8JTD - chains D and J of the 8 polymer chains in the assembly; structure by electron microscopy, 4.90 A resolution (low resolution: residue-level contacts below are approximate; hydrogen-bond / salt-bridge calls are withheld).

== Chain D ==
Name: gp120 protein of HIV Envelope trimer
Organism: Human immunodeficiency virus 1
Chain sequence (481 residues; numbered 31 to 513 plus 12 insertion-coded residues; 14 numbers in that range are skipped by the numbering (no residue carries them; nothing is unmodelled there); the number before each row is that of its first residue; a row labelled like 185A-185K holds insertion residues (185A, then the next letters in order)):
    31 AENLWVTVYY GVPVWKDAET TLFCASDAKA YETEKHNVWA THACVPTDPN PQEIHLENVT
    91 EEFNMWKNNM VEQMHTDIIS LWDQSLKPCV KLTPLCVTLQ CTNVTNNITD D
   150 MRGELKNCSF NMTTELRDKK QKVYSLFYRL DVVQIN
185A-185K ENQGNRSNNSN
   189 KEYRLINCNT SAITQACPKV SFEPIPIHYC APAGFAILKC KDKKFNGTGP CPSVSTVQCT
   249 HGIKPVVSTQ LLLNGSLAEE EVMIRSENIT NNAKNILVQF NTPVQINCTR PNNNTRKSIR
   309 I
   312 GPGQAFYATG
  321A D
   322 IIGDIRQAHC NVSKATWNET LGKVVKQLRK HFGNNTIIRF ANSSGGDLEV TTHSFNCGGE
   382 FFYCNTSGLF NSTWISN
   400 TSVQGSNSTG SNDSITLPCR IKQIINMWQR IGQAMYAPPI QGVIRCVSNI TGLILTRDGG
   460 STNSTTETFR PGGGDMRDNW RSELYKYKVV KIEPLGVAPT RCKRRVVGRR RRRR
Unresolved in the structure: 31, 185B-185K, 400-410, 507-513
Disulfide bonds: Cys54-Cys74, Cys119-Cys205, Cys126-Cys196, Cys131-Cys157, Cys218-Cys247, Cys228-Cys239, Cys296-Cys331, Cys378-Cys445, Cys385-Cys418
Covalently attached groups: N-acetylglucosamine (NAG) linked to Asn88, Asn133, Asn156, Asn197, Asn234, Asn262, Asn295, Asn301, Asn332, Asn339, Asn355, Asn363, Asn386, Asn392, Asn448; glycan linked to Asn160
What the authors report for this chain:
  - post-translational modification sites: Asn156, Asn160

== Chain J ==
Name: PGT145 antibody fragment, heavy chain
Organism: Homo sapiens
Notes: antibody fragment or engineered binder
Chain sequence (267 residues; numbered -22 to 222 plus 24 insertion-coded residues; 2 numbers in that range are skipped by the numbering (no residue carries them; nothing is unmodelled there); the number before each row is that of its first residue; a row labelled like 52A-52C holds insertion residues (52A, then the next letters in order); numbers below 1 keep their minus sign (Gln-22 is residue -22)):
   -22 QASTMDWIWR ILFLVAAATS AHSQVQLVQS GAEVKKPGSS VKVSCKASGN SFSNHDVHWV
    38 RQATGQGLEW MGWMS
52A-52C HEG
    53 DKTGLAQKFQ GRV
    68 TITRDSGAST VYMEL
82A-82C RGL
    83 TADDTAIYYC LTGSKHRL
100A-100R RDYFLYNEYGPNYEEWGD
   101 YLATLDVWGH GTAVTVSSAS TKGPSVFPLA PSSKSTSGGT AALGCLVKDY FPEPVTVSWN
   161 SGALTSGVHT FPAVLQSSGL YSLSSVVTVP SSSLGTQTYI CNVNHKPSNT KVDKKVEPKS
   221 CD
Unresolved in the structure: -22 to 0, 119-222
Disulfide bonds: Cys22-Cys92

== How chain D and chain J interact ==
Residue-residue contacts (11):
  Asn160(D) with Arg100A(J)
  Thr162(D) with Phe100D(J); Tyr100F(J)
  Arg166(D) with Tyr100C(J); Phe100D(J); Leu100E(J); Tyr100M(J)
  Asp167(D) with Tyr100C(J); Phe100D(J)
  Lys168(D) with Phe100D(J)
  Lys169(D) with Arg100A(J)
Other interface residues (no listed pair), chain D (7 interface residues in all): Lys121
Other interface residues (no listed pair), chain J (8 interface residues in all): Asp100B, Glu100H
From the paper, about this interface:
  - epitope / paratope residues, chain D: Asn160(D)

== Overview ==
The interface between chain D and chain J involves 7 residues on one side and 8 on the other. Covalently
linked N-acetylglucosamine: at Asn88(D), Asn133(D), Asn156(D), Asn197(D), Asn234(D) and Asn262(D) and 9 more.
From the paper: the epitope/paratope residue Asn160(D); modification sites Asn156(D) and Asn160(D).
Chain D is gp120 protein of HIV Envelope trimer (Human immunodeficiency virus 1) and chain J is PGT145
antibody fragment, heavy chain (Homo sapiens); the structure, BJOX2000.664 trimer in complex with Fab fragment
of broadly neutralizing HIV antibody PGT145, was determined by electron microscopy, deposited together with
8JTM.
